Entry 2MIP (X-ray diffraction, 2.20 A resolution); this record covers chains A and B of the 4 polymer chains in the assembly.

# Chain A (and B)
Molecule: HIV-2 protease
From: Human immunodeficiency virus 2
Notes: chain B of this document is another copy of the same molecule, construct and numbering; everything in this record applies to it too
Reference sequence: P04584 (POL_HV2RO); residues 1-99 here correspond to UniProt positions 86-184 (UniProt number = residue number + 85)
Sequence (99 residues; each row starts with the number of its first residue):
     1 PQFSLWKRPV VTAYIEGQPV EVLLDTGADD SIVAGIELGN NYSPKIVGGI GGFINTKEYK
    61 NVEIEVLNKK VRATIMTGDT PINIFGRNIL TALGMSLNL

# How chain A and chain B interact
Pairs across the interface (81; chain A residue first):
  P1(A) - N98(B)
  P1(A) - L99(B)  hydrogen bond (backbone-backbone)
  Q2(A) - S96(B)
  Q2(A) - L97(B)
  Q2(A) - N98(B)
  F3(A) - S96(B)
  F3(A) - L97(B)  hydrogen bond (backbone-backbone)
  L5(A) - T26(B)
  L5(A) - R87(B)  hydrogen bond (backbone-side chain)
  L5(A) - T91(B)
  L5(A) - M95(B)
  L5(A) - S96(B)
  W6(A) - R87(B)  hydrogen bond (backbone-side chain)
  W6(A) - T91(B)
  K7(A) - R87(B)
  R8(A) - D29(B)  salt bridge
  R8(A) - R87(B)
  P9(A) - T26(B)
  P9(A) - R87(B)
  L23(A) - G27(B)
  L24(A) - T26(B)  hydrogen bond (backbone-side chain)
  D25(A) - D25(B)
  D25(A) - T26(B)
  D25(A) - G27(B)  hydrogen bond (side chain-backbone)
  T26(A) - P9(B)
  T26(A) - L24(B)  hydrogen bond (side chain-backbone)
  T26(A) - D25(B)
  T26(A) - T26(B)  hydrogen bond (backbone-side chain)
  T26(A) - L97(B)
  G27(A) - L23(B)
  G27(A) - D25(B)  hydrogen bond (backbone-side chain)
  D29(A) - R8(B)  salt bridge
  G49(A) - I50(B)
  G49(A) - P81(B)
  I50(A) - V47(B)  hydrophobic
  I50(A) - G49(B)
  I50(A) - I50(B)
  I50(A) - I54(B)
  I50(A) - T80(B)
  I50(A) - P81(B)
  G51(A) - I50(B)  hydrogen bond (backbone-backbone)
  G51(A) - G51(B)
  G51(A) - G52(B)
  G52(A) - I50(B)  hydrogen bond (backbone-backbone)
  G52(A) - G51(B)
  I54(A) - I50(B)  hydrophobic
  L67(A) - L99(B)  hydrophobic
  D79(A) - I50(B)
  T80(A) - I50(B)
  R87(A) - L5(B)
  R87(A) - K7(B)
  R87(A) - R8(B)
  R87(A) - P9(B)
  T91(A) - L5(B)  hydrogen bond (side chain-backbone)
  T91(A) - W6(B)  hydrogen bond
  L93(A) - L99(B)
  G94(A) - L99(B)
  M95(A) - L5(B)
  M95(A) - L97(B)  hydrophobic
  M95(A) - N98(B)
  M95(A) - L99(B)  hydrophobic
  S96(A) - Q2(B)
  S96(A) - F3(B)
  S96(A) - S96(B)
  S96(A) - L97(B)
  S96(A) - N98(B)  hydrogen bond (backbone-backbone)
  L97(A) - Q2(B)
  L97(A) - F3(B)  hydrogen bond (backbone-backbone)
  L97(A) - L24(B)  hydrophobic
  L97(A) - M95(B)  hydrophobic
  L97(A) - S96(B)
  N98(A) - P1(B)
  N98(A) - Q2(B)
  N98(A) - M95(B)
  N98(A) - S96(B)  hydrogen bond (backbone-backbone)
  N98(A) - N98(B)  hydrogen bond
  L99(A) - P1(B)  hydrogen bond (backbone-backbone)
  L99(A) - L67(B)  hydrophobic
  L99(A) - L93(B)
  L99(A) - G94(B)
  L99(A) - M95(B)
Also at the interface, not in a pair above, chain A (37 interface residues in all): S4, G48, F53, K69, P81, L90
Also at the interface, not in a pair above, chain B (34 interface residues in all): G48, L90

# In short
37 residues of chain A and 34 residues of chain B are in contact, with 18 hydrogen bonds and 2 salt bridges.
Polar contacts include R8(A)-D29(B), L5(A)-R87(B) and W6(A)-R87(B).
Chain A and chain B are both HIV-2 protease (Human immunodeficiency virus 2); the structure, Crystal structure
of human immunodeficiency virus (HIV) type 2 protease in complex with a reduced amide ..., was determined by
X-ray diffraction.
